1KD8 - chains A and B; structure by X-ray diffraction, 1.90 A resolution.

Chain A:
Molecule: GCN4 ACID BASE HETERODIMER ACID-d12Ia16V
Sequence (36 residues; numbered 0 to 35; the number before each row is that of its first residue; numbering starts at 0):
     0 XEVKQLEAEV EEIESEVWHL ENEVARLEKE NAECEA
Modified positions: ACE (acetyl group) at position 0

Chain B:
Molecule: GCN4 ACID BASE HETERODIMER BASE-d12La16L
Sequence (36 residues; numbered 0 to 35; the number before each row is that of its first residue; numbering starts at 0):
     0 XKVKQLKAKV EELKSKLWHL KNKVARLKKK NAECKA
Modified positions: ACE (acetyl group) at position 0

Chain A / chain B interface:
Contacting residue pairs (37):
  Val2(A) with Lys1(B); Leu5(B), hydrophobic
  Leu5(A) with Leu5(B), hydrophobic
  Glu6(A) with Lys1(B), salt bridge; Leu5(B)
  Glu8(A) with Val9(B)
  Val9(A) with Val9(B), hydrophobic; Leu12(B)
  Ile12(A) with Val9(B), hydrophobic; Leu12(B), hydrophobic; Lys13(B)
  Glu15(A) with Leu16(B)
  Val16(A) with Lys15(B); Leu16(B); Leu19(B), hydrophobic
  Leu19(A) with Leu16(B), hydrophobic; Leu19(B), hydrophobic; Lys20(B)
  Glu20(A) with Lys15(B), salt bridge
  Glu22(A) with Val23(B); Lys27(B), salt bridge
  Val23(A) with Lys22(B); Val23(B), hydrophobic; Leu26(B)
  Leu26(A) with Val23(B); Leu26(B), hydrophobic; Lys27(B); Asn30(B), hydrogen bond (backbone-side chain)
  Glu27(A) with Lys22(B), salt bridge; Leu26(B)
  Glu29(A) with Asn30(B); Lys34(B), salt bridge
  Asn30(A) with Lys29(B); Asn30(B), hydrogen bond
  Cys33(A) with Cys33(B), disulfide; Lys34(B)
  Glu34(A) with Cys33(B)
Other interface residues (no listed pair), chain A (19 interface residues in all): Glu13
Other interface residues (no listed pair), chain B (19 interface residues in all): Lys6, Lys8
Disulfides between the chains: Cys33(A)-Cys33(B)

Overview:
The chain A/chain B interface involves 19 residues from each chain, with 1 disulfide bond, 2 hydrogen bonds
and 5 salt bridges. Polar pairs include Glu6(A)-Lys1(B), Glu20(A)-Lys15(B) and Glu22(A)-Lys27(B).
Here chain A is GCN4 ACID BASE HETERODIMER ACID-d12Ia16V and chain B is GCN4 ACID BASE HETERODIMER
BASE-d12La16L. Entry 1KD8 (X-RAY STRUCTURE OF THE COILED COIL GCN4 ACID BASE HETERODIMER ACID-d12Ia16V
BASE-d12La16L) was determined by X-ray diffraction together with 1KD9 and 1KDD from the same study.
